Entry 6DPR (X-ray diffraction, 3.20 A resolution); this record covers chain A.

[Chain A]
Name: Indoleamine 2,3-dioxygenase 1
From: Homo sapiens
Notes: EC 1.13.11.52
Reference sequence: P14902 (I23O1_HUMAN); numbering as in UniProt (aligned over 13-403)
Amino-acid sequence (424 residues; numbered 12 to 435; the number before each row is that of its first residue):
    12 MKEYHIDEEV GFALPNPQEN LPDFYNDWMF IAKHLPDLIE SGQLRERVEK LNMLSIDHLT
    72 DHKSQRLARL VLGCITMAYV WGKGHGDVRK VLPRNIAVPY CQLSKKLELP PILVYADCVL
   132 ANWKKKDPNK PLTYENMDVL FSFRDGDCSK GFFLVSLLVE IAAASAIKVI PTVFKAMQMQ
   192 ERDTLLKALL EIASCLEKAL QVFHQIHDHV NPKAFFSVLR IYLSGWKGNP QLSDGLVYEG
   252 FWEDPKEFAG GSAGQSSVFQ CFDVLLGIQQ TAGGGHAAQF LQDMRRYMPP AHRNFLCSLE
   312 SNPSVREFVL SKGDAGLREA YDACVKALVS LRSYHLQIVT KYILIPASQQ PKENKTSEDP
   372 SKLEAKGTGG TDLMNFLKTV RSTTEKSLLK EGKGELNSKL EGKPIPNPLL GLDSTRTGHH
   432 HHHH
Unresolved in the structure: 247-262, 363-378, 402-435
Differences from the reference sequence: initiating methionine (12); expression tag (404-435)
Bound ions: heme Fe near His346 (its only coordinating residue here)
Small-molecule neighbours:
  - H7P ((2R)-N-(4-chlorophenyl)-2-[cis-4-(6-fluoroquinolin-4-yl)cyclohexyl]propanamide): Phe163, Phe226, Arg231, Leu234, Ser235, Gly236, Trp237, Lys238, Ser263, Ala264, Tyr298, Ile354
  - heme (HEM): Tyr126, Phe163, Ser167, Val170, Phe214, Ile217, Phe226, Ala264, Gly265, Phe270, Phe291, Leu292, Arg343, His346, Ile349, Val350, Tyr353, Ile354, Leu384, Phe387, Leu388, Val391
What the authors report for this chain:
  - binding site for H7P: Phe163, Ser167, Phe226, Phe270, Arg343, His346
  - conformationally variable residues (side-chain flip): Trp237

[Overview]
Bound to chain A: heme and compound H7P. The paper reports a binding site for H7P at Phe163, Ser167 and Phe226
among others; conformational variability at Trp237.
Chain A is Indoleamine 2,3-dioxygenase 1 (Homo sapiens); the structure, Mapping the binding trajectory of a
suicide inhibitor in human indoleamine 2,3-dioxygenase 1, was determined by X-ray diffraction together with
6DPQ and 6MQ6 from the same study.
